9E2G - chains 2K and EK of the 415 polymer chains in the assembly; structure by electron microscopy, 2.80 A resolution.

Chain 2K:
Molecule: MC4
From: Trypanosoma brucei brucei TREU927
Reference sequence: Q57XA7 (Q57XA7_TRYB2); residue numbers follow UniProt; this construct covers 1-369
Chain sequence (369 residues; row label = number of the first residue in the row):
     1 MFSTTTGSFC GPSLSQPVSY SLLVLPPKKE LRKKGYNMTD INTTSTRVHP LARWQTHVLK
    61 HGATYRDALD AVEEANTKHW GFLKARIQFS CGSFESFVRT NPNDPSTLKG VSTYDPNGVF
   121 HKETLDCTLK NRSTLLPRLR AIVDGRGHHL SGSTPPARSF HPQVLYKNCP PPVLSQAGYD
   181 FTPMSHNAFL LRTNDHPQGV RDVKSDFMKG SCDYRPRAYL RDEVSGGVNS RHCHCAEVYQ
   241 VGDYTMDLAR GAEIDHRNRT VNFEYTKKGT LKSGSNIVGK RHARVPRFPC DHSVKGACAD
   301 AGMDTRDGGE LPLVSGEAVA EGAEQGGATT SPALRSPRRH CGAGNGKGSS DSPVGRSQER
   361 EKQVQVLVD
Unresolved in the structure: 1-13, 289-369
Ion coordination: Zn2+ site 1: His232, Cys235 (shared with 1 residue of chain EX); Zn2+ site 2: His234 (shared with 3 residues of chain 4B)

Chain EK:
Molecule: Tubulin beta chain
From: Trypanosoma brucei brucei TREU927
Reference sequence: Q4GYY6 (Q4GYY6_TRYB2); residues 1-442 here = UniProt positions 1-442
Chain sequence (442 residues; row label = number of the first residue in the row):
     1 MREIVCVQAG QCGNQIGSKF WEVISDEHGV DPTGTYQGDS DLQLERINVY FDEATGGRYV
    61 PRSVLIDLEP GTMDSVRAGP YGQIFRPDNF IFGQSGAGNN WAKGHYTEGA ELIDSVLDVC
   121 CKEAESCDCL QGFQICHSLG GGTGSGMGTL LISKLREQYP DRIMMTFSII PSPKVSDTVV
   181 EPYNTTLSVH QLVENSDESM CIDNEALYDI CFRTLKLTTP TFGDLNHLVS AVVSGVTCCL
   241 RFPGQLNSDL RKLAVNLVPF PRLHFFMMGF APLTSRGSQQ YRGLSVPELT QQMFDAKNMM
   301 QAADPRHGRY LTASALFRGR MSTKEVDEQM LNVQNKNSSY FIEWIPNNIK SSVCDIPPKG
   361 LKMAVTFIGN NTCIQEMFRR VGEQFTLMFR RKAFLHWYTG EGMDEMEFTE AESNMNDLVS
   421 EYQQYQDATI EEEGEFDEEE QY
Unresolved in the structure: 1, 432-442

Chain 2K / chain EK interface:
Contacting residue pairs (53; chain 2K residue first):
  Asn117(2K) with Pro261(EK)
  Phe120(2K) with Phe260(EK), hydrophobic; Arg262(EK); Glu421(EK); Tyr425(EK)
  Glu123(2K) with Gln424(EK), hydrogen bond; Tyr425(EK)
  Thr124(2K) with Gln424(EK)
  Cys127(2K) with Gln424(EK), hydrogen bond
  Thr128(2K) with Asp417(EK); Ser420(EK), hydrogen bond
  Asn131(2K) with Asn416(EK); Ser420(EK)
  Arg132(2K) with Asp417(EK), salt bridge
  Leu135(2K) with Glu412(EK); Ser413(EK); Asn416(EK)
  Arg138(2K) with Thr386(EK); Arg390(EK)
  Leu139(2K) with Phe389(EK); Glu412(EK)
  Ala141(2K) with Lys392(EK)
  Ile142(2K) with Arg390(EK), hydrogen bond (backbone-backbone)
  Val143(2K) with Arg390(EK); Arg391(EK); Lys392(EK)
  Asp144(2K) with Lys392(EK)
  Pro197(2K) with Lys174(EK)
  Gln198(2K) with Glu376(EK)
  Gly199(2K) with Asp304(EK); His307(EK); Glu376(EK)
  Val200(2K) with Pro173(EK), hydrophobic; Ala302(EK), hydrophobic
  Arg201(2K) with Asp209(EK), salt bridge; Ala296(EK), hydrogen bond (side chain-backbone); Lys297(EK); Met299(EK), hydrogen bond (side chain-backbone); Gln301(EK), hydrogen bond (side chain-backbone); Ala302(EK), hydrogen bond (backbone-backbone); Asp304(EK)
  Asp202(2K) with Asp209(EK); Arg213(EK)
  Val203(2K) with Lys174(EK); Glu205(EK); Asp209(EK)
  Lys204(2K) with Asp209(EK), hydrogen bond (backbone-side chain); Arg213(EK)
  Ser205(2K) with Tyr208(EK); Phe212(EK)
  Asp206(2K) with Phe212(EK)
  Phe207(2K) with Phe212(EK), hydrophobic
  Thr270(2K) with Arg390(EK)
Other interface residues (no listed pair), chain 2K (33 interface residues in all): Pro116, Val119, Asp126, Arg140, His196, Lys268
Other interface residues (no listed pair), chain EK (36 interface residues in all): Ala206, Leu263, Ala303, Phe385, Gln423

In short:
33 residues of chain 2K face 36 of chain EK across their interface, with 9 hydrogen bonds and 2 salt bridges.
Among the polar pairs are Arg132(2K)-Asp417(EK), Arg201(2K)-Asp209(EK) and Glu123(2K)-Gln424(EK). His232(2K)
and Cys235(2K) coordinate Zn2+ site 1.
Chain 2K is MC4 and chain EK is Tubulin beta chain, both from Trypanosoma brucei brucei TREU927; the
structure, Cryo-EM structure of 48 nm repeat of microtubule doublet from T. brucei flagellum, was determined
by electron microscopy.
